PDB entry 9B14 | electron microscopy, 2.20 A resolution | chains A and F of the 8 polymer chains in the assembly

[Chain A (and F)]
Name: Creatine kinase U-type, mitochondrial
From: Homo sapiens
Notes: EC 2.7.3.2; chain F of this document is another copy of the same molecule, construct and numbering; everything in this record applies to it too
UniProtKB: P12532 (KCRU_HUMAN); residues 1-379 here correspond to UniProt positions 39-417 (UniProt number = residue number + 38)
Chain sequence (418 residues; row label = number of the first residue in the row; numbers below 1 keep their minus sign (Met-27 is residue -27)):
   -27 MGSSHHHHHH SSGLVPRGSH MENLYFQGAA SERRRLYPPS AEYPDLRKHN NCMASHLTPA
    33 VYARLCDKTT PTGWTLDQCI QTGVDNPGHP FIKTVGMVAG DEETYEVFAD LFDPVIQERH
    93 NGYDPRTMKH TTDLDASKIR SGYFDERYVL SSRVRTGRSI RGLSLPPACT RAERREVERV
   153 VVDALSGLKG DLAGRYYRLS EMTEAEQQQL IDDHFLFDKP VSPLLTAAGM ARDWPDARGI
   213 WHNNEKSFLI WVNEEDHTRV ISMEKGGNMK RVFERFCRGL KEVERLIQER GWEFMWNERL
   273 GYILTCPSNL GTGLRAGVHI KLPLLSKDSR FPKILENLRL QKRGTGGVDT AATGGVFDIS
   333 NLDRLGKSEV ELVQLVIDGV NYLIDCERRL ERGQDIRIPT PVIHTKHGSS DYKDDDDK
Not modelled in the structure: -27 to 2, 371-390
Differences from the reference sequence: expression tag (-27 to 0, 380-390)
Small-molecule neighbours:
  - ADP: Ser123, Ser124, Arg125, Arg127, Ile183, His186, Leu188, Trp223, Glu226, Arg231, Met235, Arg287, Gly289, Val290, His291, Arg315, Gly318, Gly319, Val320, Asp330
  - creatine (CRN; N-[(E)-amino(imino)methyl]-N-methylglycine): His61, Ile64, Lys65, Thr66, Val67, Leu196, Glu227, Cys278, Ser280, Asn281, Val320
From the paper describing this entry:
  - binding site for creatine: Glu227, Cys278
  - binding site for the ligand ADP: His186, His291
  - contacts within the chain: His61-Asp321
  - catalytic residues: Glu227 (citing earlier work)
  - conformationally variable residues (loop rearrangement): His61
  - mutagenesis - H61A, H61K, D321N: unchanged catalytic activity
  - mutagenesis - E226A, E227D, E227Q: decreased catalytic activity
  - mutagenesis - E227D, E227Q: unchanged binding to all substrates
  - mutagenesis - H61A, H61K, E226A, D321N: decreased binding to creatine
  - mutagenesis - H61A, H61K, E227Q: decreased binding to pCr

[How chain A and chain F interact]
Pairs across the interface - 20 pairs, chain A then chain F:
  Ser3(A) with Asp39(F), hydrogen bond (backbone-backbone)
  Arg6(A) with Leu8(F); Tyr9(F); Cys38(F); Asp39(F), salt bridge
  Arg7(A) with Leu8(F); Tyr9(F), hydrogen bond (backbone-backbone)
  Leu8(A) with Arg6(F); Arg7(F); Leu8(F), hydrophobic; Tyr9(F)
  Tyr9(A) with Arg6(F); Arg7(F), hydrogen bond (backbone-backbone); Leu8(F); Tyr9(F), hydrophobic; Pro10(F)
  Pro10(A) with Tyr9(F)
  Cys38(A) with Arg6(F)
  Asp39(A) with Ser3(F), hydrogen bond (backbone-backbone); Arg6(F), salt bridge
Interface residues without a listed pair, chain A (9 interface residues in all): Pro11
Interface residues without a listed pair, chain F (9 interface residues in all): Pro11

[Overview]
The chain A/chain F interface involves 9 residues from each chain, with 4 hydrogen bonds and 2 salt bridges.
Polar pairs include Arg6(A)-Asp39(F), Ser3(A)-Asp39(F) and Arg7(A)-Tyr9(F). The paper reports the catalytic
residue Glu227(A); H61A, H61K and E226A of chain A, among others, reduce binding to creatine; 6 substitutions
were tested in all.
Both chains are Creatine kinase U-type, mitochondrial (Homo sapiens). Entry 9B14 (Cryo-EM structure of human
uMtCK1 in complex with transition state analog) was determined by electron microscopy together with 9B04,
9B05, 9B0T, 9B0U and 9B16 from the same study.
